Entry 8KER (electron microscopy, 2.95 A resolution); this record covers chains B and F of the 9 polymer chains in the assembly.

Chain B:
Molecule: Spike glycoprotein
From: Severe acute respiratory syndrome coronavirus 2
UniProtKB: P0DTC2 (SPIKE_SARS2); aligned to UniProt positions 28-1207 over residues 29-1208 (the alignment contains insertions or deletions, so no single offset holds)
Chain sequence (1295 residues; row label = number of the first residue in the row; numbers below 1 keep their minus sign (Met-6 is residue -6)):
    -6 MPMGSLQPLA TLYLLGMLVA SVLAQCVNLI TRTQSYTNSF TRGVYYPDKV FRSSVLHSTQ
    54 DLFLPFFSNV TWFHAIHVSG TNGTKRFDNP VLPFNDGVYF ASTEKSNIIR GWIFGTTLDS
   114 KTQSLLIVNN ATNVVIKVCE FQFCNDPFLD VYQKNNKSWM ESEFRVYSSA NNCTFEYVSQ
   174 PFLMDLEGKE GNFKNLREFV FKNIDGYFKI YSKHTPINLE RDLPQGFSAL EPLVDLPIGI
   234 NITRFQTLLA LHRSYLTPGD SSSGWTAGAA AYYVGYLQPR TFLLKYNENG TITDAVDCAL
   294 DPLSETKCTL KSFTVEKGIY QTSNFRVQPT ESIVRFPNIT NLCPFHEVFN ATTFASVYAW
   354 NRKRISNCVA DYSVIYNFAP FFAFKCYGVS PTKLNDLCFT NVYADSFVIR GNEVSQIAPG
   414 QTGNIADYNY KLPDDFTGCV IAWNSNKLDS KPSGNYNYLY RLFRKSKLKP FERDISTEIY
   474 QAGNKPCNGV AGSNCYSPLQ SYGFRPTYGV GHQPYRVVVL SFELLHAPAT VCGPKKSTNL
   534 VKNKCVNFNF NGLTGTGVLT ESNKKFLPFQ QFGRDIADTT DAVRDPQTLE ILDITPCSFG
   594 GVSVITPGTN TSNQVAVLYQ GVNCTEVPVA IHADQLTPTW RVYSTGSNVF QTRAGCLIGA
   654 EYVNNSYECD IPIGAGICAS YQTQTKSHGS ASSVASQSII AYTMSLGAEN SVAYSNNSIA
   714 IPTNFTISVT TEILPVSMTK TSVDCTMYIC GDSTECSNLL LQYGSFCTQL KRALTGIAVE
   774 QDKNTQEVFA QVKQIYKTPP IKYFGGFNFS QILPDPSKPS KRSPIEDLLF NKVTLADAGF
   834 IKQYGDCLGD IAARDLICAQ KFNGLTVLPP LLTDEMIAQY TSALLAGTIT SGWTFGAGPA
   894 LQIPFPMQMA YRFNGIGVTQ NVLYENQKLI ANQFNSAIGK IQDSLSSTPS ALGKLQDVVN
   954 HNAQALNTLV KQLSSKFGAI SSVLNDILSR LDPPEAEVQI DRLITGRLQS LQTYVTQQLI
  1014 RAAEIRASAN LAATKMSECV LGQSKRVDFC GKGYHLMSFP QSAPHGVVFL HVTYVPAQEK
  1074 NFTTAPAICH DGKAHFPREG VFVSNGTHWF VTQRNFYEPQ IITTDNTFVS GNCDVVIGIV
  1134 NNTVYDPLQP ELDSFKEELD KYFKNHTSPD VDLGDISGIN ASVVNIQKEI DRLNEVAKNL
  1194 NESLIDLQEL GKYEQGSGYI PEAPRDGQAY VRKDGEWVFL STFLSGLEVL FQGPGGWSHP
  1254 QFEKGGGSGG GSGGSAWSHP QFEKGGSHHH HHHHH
Unresolved in the structure: -6 to 27, 621-639, 679-688, 826-851, 1148-1288
Sequence notes: initiating methionine (-6); insertion (-5 to 28); variant Asp143 (Gly142 in P0DTC2), Gln146 (His in P0DTC2), Glu183 (Gln in P0DTC2), Glu213 (Val in P0DTC2), His339 (Gly in P0DTC2), Thr346 (Arg in P0DTC2), Ile368 (Leu in P0DTC2), Phe371 (Ser in P0DTC2), Pro373 (Ser in P0DTC2), Phe375 (Ser in P0DTC2), Ala376 (Thr in P0DTC2), Asn405 (Asp in P0DTC2), Ser408 (Arg in P0DTC2), Asn417 (Lys in P0DTC2), Lys440 (Asn in P0DTC2), Pro445 (Val in P0DTC2), Ser446 (Gly in P0DTC2), Lys460 (Asn in P0DTC2), Asn477 (Ser in P0DTC2), Lys478 (Thr in P0DTC2), Ala484 (Glu in P0DTC2), Ser486 (Phe in P0DTC2), Ser490 (Phe in P0DTC2), Arg498 (Gln in P0DTC2), Tyr501 (Asn in P0DTC2), His505 (Tyr in P0DTC2), Gly614 (Asp in P0DTC2), Tyr655 (His in P0DTC2), Lys679 (Asn in P0DTC2), His681 (Pro in P0DTC2), Lys764 (Asn in P0DTC2), Tyr796 (Asp in P0DTC2), His954 (Gln in P0DTC2), Lys969 (Asn in P0DTC2); engineered mutation Gly682 (Arg in P0DTC2), Ser683 (Arg in P0DTC2), Ser685 (Arg in P0DTC2), Pro817 (Phe in P0DTC2), Pro892 (Ala in P0DTC2), Pro899 (Ala in P0DTC2), Pro942 (Ala in P0DTC2), Pro986 (Lys in P0DTC2), Pro987 (Val in P0DTC2); expression tag (1209-1288)
Disulfide bonds: Cys132-Cys166, Cys291-Cys301, Cys336-Cys361, Cys379-Cys432, Cys391-Cys525, Cys480-Cys488, Cys538-Cys590, Cys617-Cys649, Cys662-Cys671, Cys738-Cys760, Cys743-Cys749, Cys1032-Cys1043, Cys1082-Cys1126
Curated features (UniProtKB/Swiss-Prot):
  - glycosylation (N-linked (GlcNAc...) asparagine): Asn62 (hybrid), Asn75 (complex), Asn123 (hybrid), Asn658 (complex), Asn710 (high mannose), Asn1135 (complex)

Chain F:
Molecule: PW5-535 light chain
From: Homo sapiens
Chain sequence (215 residues; each row starts with the number of its first residue):
     1 DIQVTQSPSP LSASVGDRVT ITCRASQTIG KYLNWYHQIP GKAPKLLISA ASTLHSGVPS
    61 RFSGRGSGTD FTLTISSLQP EDFGTYYCQQ SYSSPPWTFG QGTKVEIKRT VAAPSVFIFP
   121 PSDEQLKSGT ASVVCLLNNF YPREAKVQWK VDNALQSGNS QESVTEQDSK DSTYSLSSTL
   181 TLSKADYEKH KVYACEVTHQ GLSSPVTKSF NRGEC
Unresolved in the structure: 213-215
Disulfide bonds: Cys23-Cys88, Cys135-Cys195

How chain B and chain F interact:
Contacting residue pairs (15; chain B residue first):
  Phe377(B) - Pro95(F)
  Lys378(B) - Ser94(F)
  Lys378(B) - Pro95(F)
  Cys379(B) - Pro95(F)
  Tyr380(B) - Tyr92(F)
  Tyr380(B) - Ser93(F)
  Gly381(B) - Tyr92(F)
  Pro384(B) - Pro95(F)  hydrophobic
  Pro384(B) - Trp97(F)
  Pro412(B) - Gln27(F)
  Gly413(B) - Gln27(F)
  Gln414(B) - Gln27(F)
  Asp427(B) - Thr28(F)  hydrogen bond
  Asp428(B) - Tyr92(F)
  Phe429(B) - Tyr92(F)  hydrogen bond (backbone-side chain)
Interface residues without a listed pair, chain B (14 interface residues in all): Lys114, Thr430
Interface residues without a listed pair, chain F (11 interface residues in all): Asp1, Tyr32, Arg61, Pro96

Overview:
14 residues of chain B face 11 of chain F across their interface, with 2 hydrogen bonds. Among the polar pairs
are Asp427(B)-Thr28(F) and Phe429(B)-Tyr92(F).
Here chain B is Spike glycoprotein (Severe acute respiratory syndrome coronavirus 2) and chain F is PW5-535
light chain (Homo sapiens). Entry 8KER (Structure of SARS-CoV-2 XBB Variant Spike protein complexed with
broadly neutralizing antibody PW5-535) was determined by electron microscopy (same publication as 8KDR, 8KDS
and 8KEK).
